PDB entry 4EB5 | X-ray diffraction, 2.53 A resolution | chains A and C of the 4 polymer chains in the assembly

[Chain A]
Protein: Probable cysteine desulfurase 2
From: Archaeoglobus fulgidus
Notes: EC 2.8.1.7
UniProt: O29689 (ISCS2_ARCFU); residues 1-382 here = UniProt positions 1-382
Chain sequence (382 residues; numbered 1 to 382; the number before each row is that of its first residue):
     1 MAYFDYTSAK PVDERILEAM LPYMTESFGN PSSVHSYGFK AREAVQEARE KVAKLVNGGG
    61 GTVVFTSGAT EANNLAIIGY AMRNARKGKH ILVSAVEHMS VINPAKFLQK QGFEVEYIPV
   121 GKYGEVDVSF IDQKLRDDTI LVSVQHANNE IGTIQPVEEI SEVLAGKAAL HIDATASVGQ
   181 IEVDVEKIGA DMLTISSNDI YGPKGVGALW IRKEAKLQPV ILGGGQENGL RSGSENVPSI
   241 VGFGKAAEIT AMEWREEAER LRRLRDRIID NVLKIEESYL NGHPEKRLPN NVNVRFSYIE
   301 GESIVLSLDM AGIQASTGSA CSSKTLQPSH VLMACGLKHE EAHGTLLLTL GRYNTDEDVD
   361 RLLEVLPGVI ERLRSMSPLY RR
Not modelled in the structure: 1, 381-382
Bound ions: 2Fe-2S cluster Fe: Cys-321 (shared with Cys-33(C), Cys-58(C), Cys-102(C) of chain C)
Ligand contacts: pyridoxal phosphate (PLP): Thr-7, Gly-68, Ala-69, Thr-70, Asn-73, His-98, Ser-100, Asn-149, Asp-173, Thr-175

[Chain C]
Protein: NifU protein (NifU-1)
From: Archaeoglobus fulgidus
UniProt: O34393 (O34393_ARCFU); residue numbers follow UniProt; this construct covers 1-153
Chain sequence (153 residues; each row starts with the number of its first residue):
     1 MYSDKVFDHF QNPRNVGKIE DADGVGTVGN PVCGDLMTIY IKVKDNRIED IKFQTFGCAA
    61 AIATSSMATE MAKGKTIEEA LKITRDAVAE ALGGLPKQKM HCSNLAADAL RRAIVDYFRK
   121 NGKIDKIKEL GLEKELEKME KGEMDDHGEY CEA
Not modelled in the structure: 1, 140-153
Bound ions: 2Fe-2S cluster Fe: Cys-33, Cys-58, Cys-102 (shared with Cys-321(A) of chain A)
Ligand contacts: 2Fe-2S cluster (FES): Cys-33, Asp-35, Gly-57, Cys-58, Ala-61, Lys-99, His-101, Cys-102

[Interface between chain A and chain C]
Contacting residue pairs (40):
  Tyr-298(A) / Phe-56(C)
  Ile-299(A) / Phe-56(C)
  Glu-300(A) / Phe-56(C)
  Glu-300(A) / Gly-57(C)
  Glu-300(A) / Cys-58(C)  hydrogen bond (side chain-backbone)
  Glu-302(A) / Tyr-2(C)  hydrogen bond
  Glu-302(A) / Cys-58(C)
  Glu-302(A) / Ala-59(C)  hydrogen bond (side chain-backbone)
  Glu-302(A) / Lys-99(C)  salt bridge
  Ser-303(A) / Phe-10(C)
  Ser-303(A) / Gly-57(C)  hydrogen bond (side chain-backbone)
  Ser-303(A) / Cys-58(C)  hydrogen bond (side chain-backbone)
  Ser-303(A) / Ala-59(C)  hydrogen bond (side chain-backbone)
  Ser-303(A) / Ile-62(C)
  Leu-306(A) / Phe-7(C)  hydrophobic
  Leu-306(A) / Phe-10(C)  hydrophobic
  Leu-306(A) / Ala-59(C)  hydrophobic
  Ser-307(A) / Phe-10(C)
  Met-310(A) / Phe-7(C)
  Met-310(A) / Gln-11(C)
  Cys-321(A) / Cys-33(C)  hydrophobic
  Cys-321(A) / Lys-99(C)  hydrogen bond (backbone-side chain)
  Leu-326(A) / Val-32(C)  hydrophobic
  Leu-326(A) / His-101(C)
  His-343(A) / Cys-33(C)  hydrogen bond (side chain-backbone)
  Ser-375(A) / Gln-54(C)  hydrogen bond (backbone-side chain)
  Met-376(A) / Val-16(C)  hydrophobic
  Met-376(A) / Phe-53(C)  hydrophobic
  Met-376(A) / Gln-54(C)
  Met-376(A) / Thr-55(C)  hydrogen bond (backbone-backbone)
  Met-376(A) / Ile-62(C)  hydrophobic
  Ser-377(A) / Gln-54(C)
  Ser-377(A) / Thr-55(C)
  Ser-377(A) / Phe-56(C)
  Pro-378(A) / Leu-36(C)
  Pro-378(A) / Gln-54(C)
  Pro-378(A) / Thr-55(C)
  Pro-378(A) / Phe-56(C)
  Leu-379(A) / Phe-56(C)  hydrophobic
  Tyr-380(A) / Lys-18(C)  hydrogen bond (backbone-side chain)
Interface residues without a listed pair, chain A (18 interface residues in all): Leu-373
Interface residues without a listed pair, chain C (22 interface residues in all): Gly-34, Thr-38, Ala-60

[In short]
18 residues of chain A face 22 of chain C across their interface, with 11 hydrogen bonds and 1 salt bridge.
Polar pairs include Glu-302(A)/Lys-99(C), Glu-300(A)/Cys-58(C) and Glu-302(A)/Tyr-2(C). Chain A binds
pyridoxal phosphate. Ligands of chain C: 2Fe-2S cluster.
Here chain A is Probable cysteine desulfurase 2 and chain C is NifU protein (NifU-1), both from Archaeoglobus
fulgidus. Entry 4EB5 (A. fulgidus IscS-IscU complex structure) was determined by X-ray diffraction (same
publication as 4EB7).
